6WWR - chains A and K of the 3 polymer chains in the assembly; structure by electron microscopy, 2.70 A resolution.

[Chain A]
Name: Tubulin alpha-1B chain
From: Sus scrofa
UniProt: Q2XVP4 (TBA1B_PIG); residue numbers follow UniProt; this construct covers 1-451
Chain sequence (451 residues; numbered 1 to 451; the number before each row is that of its first residue):
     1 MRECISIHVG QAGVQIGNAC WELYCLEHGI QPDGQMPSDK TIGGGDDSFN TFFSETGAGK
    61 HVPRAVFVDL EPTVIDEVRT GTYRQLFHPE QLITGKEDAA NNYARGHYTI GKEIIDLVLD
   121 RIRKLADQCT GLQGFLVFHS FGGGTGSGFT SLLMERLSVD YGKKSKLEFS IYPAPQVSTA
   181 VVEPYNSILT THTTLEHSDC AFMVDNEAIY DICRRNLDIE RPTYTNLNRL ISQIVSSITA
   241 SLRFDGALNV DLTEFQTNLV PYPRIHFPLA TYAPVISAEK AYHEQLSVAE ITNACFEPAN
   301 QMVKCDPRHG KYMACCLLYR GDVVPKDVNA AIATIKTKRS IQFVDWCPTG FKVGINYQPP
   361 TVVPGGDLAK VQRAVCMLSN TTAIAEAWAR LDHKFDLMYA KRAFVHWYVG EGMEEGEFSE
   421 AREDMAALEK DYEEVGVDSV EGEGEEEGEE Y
Disordered / not traced: 442-451
Small-molecule neighbours: GTP (guanosine-5'-triphosphate): Gly-10, Gln-11, Ala-12, Gln-15, Asp-69, Asp-98, Ala-99, Ala-100, Asn-101, Ser-140, Gly-142, Gly-143, Gly-144, Thr-145, Gly-146, Ile-171, Thr-179, Glu-183, Asn-206, Tyr-224, Leu-227, Asn-228, Ile-231
Curated features (UniProtKB/Swiss-Prot):
  - motif: Met-1 to Cys-4 (MREC motif)
  - active site: Glu-254
  - binding site (GTP): Gly-10, Gln-11, Ala-12, Gln-15, Glu-71, Ala-99, Ser-140, Gly-143, Gly-144, Thr-145, Gly-146, Thr-179, Glu-183, Asn-206, Tyr-224, Asn-228, Leu-252
  - binding site (Mg(2+)): Glu-71
  - site: Tyr-451 (Involved in polymerization)
  - modified residue: Lys-40 (N6,N6,N6-trimethyllysine), Ser-48 (Phosphoserine), Ser-232 (Phosphoserine), Tyr-282 (3'-nitrotyrosine), Arg-339 (Omega-N-methylarginine), Ser-439 (Phosphoserine), Glu-443 (5-glutamyl polyglutamate), Glu-445 (5-glutamyl polyglutamate), Tyr-451 (3'-nitrotyrosine)
  - cross-link (Glycyl lysine isopeptide (Lys-Gly)): Lys-326 (interchain with G-Cter in ubiquitin), Lys-370 (interchain with G-Cter in ubiquitin)

[Chain K]
Name: Kinesin-like protein KIF14
From: Mus musculus
UniProt: L0N7N1 (KIF14_MOUSE); numbering as in UniProt (aligned over 391-743)
Chain sequence (358 residues; row label = number of the first residue in the row):
   386 GPLGSNSQVT VAVRVRPFSK REKTEKASQV VFTNGEEITV EHPDMKQVYS FIYDVSFWSF
   446 DECHPGYASQ TTVYETLAAP LLDRAFEGYN TCLFAYGQTG SGKSYTMMGL NEEPGIIPRF
   506 CEDLFAQIAK KQTSEVSYHL EMSFFEVYNE KIHDLLVCKG ENGQRKQPLR AREHPVSGPY
   566 VEGLSMNVVS SYSDIQSWLE LGNKQRATAA TGMNDKSSRS HSVFTLVMTQ TKTEVVEGEE
   626 HDHRITSRIN LVDLAGSERC STAHSSGQRL KEGVSINKSL LTLGKVISAL SEQANGKRVF
   686 IPYRESTLTW LLKESLGGNS KTAMIATVSP AASNIEETLS TLRYATQARL IVNIAKVN
Disordered / not traced: 386-390, 736-743
Differences from the reference sequence: expression tag (386-390)
Small-molecule neighbours: ADP (adenosine-5'-diphosphate): Arg-399, Arg-401, Pro-402, Ser-444, Gln-483, Thr-484, Gly-485, Ser-486, Gly-487, Lys-488, Ser-489, Tyr-490
Curated features (UniProtKB/Swiss-Prot):
  - binding site (ATP): Gly-482 to Ser-489
Reported in the primary citation:
  - contacts within the chain: Arg-604/Glu-643

[How chain A and chain K interact]
Contacting residue pairs - 26 pairs, chain A then chain K:
  Tyr-108(A) / Cys-645(K)
  Tyr-108(A) / Ser-646(K)  hydrogen bond
  Tyr-108(A) / His-649(K)
  Tyr-108(A) / Ser-650(K)  hydrogen bond (side chain-backbone)
  Tyr-108(A) / Leu-655(K)  hydrophobic
  Arg-402(A) / Leu-666(K)
  Arg-402(A) / Gln-732(K)
  Val-405(A) / Leu-666(K)  hydrophobic
  Val-409(A) / Val-659(K)
  Val-409(A) / Asn-662(K)
  Val-409(A) / Lys-663(K)
  Gly-410(A) / Val-659(K)
  Gly-412(A) / Cys-645(K)
  Met-413(A) / Asn-662(K)
  Glu-414(A) / Ser-642(K)  hydrogen bond
  Glu-414(A) / Arg-644(K)  salt bridge
  Glu-414(A) / Ser-725(K)  hydrogen bond
  Glu-415(A) / Leu-666(K)
  Glu-415(A) / Tyr-729(K)
  Glu-417(A) / Arg-644(K)
  Glu-417(A) / Ser-646(K)  hydrogen bond
  Ser-419(A) / Arg-728(K)
  Glu-420(A) / Arg-644(K)  salt bridge
  Glu-423(A) / Tyr-434(K)
  Glu-423(A) / Arg-728(K)
  Ala-427(A) / Gln-432(K)
Also at the interface, not in a pair above, chain A (18 interface residues in all): Lys-401, His-406, Gly-416, Asp-424
Also at the interface, not in a pair above, chain K (21 interface residues in all): Ala-648, Ser-651, Lys-670, Glu-721

[Summary]
18 residues of chain A and 21 residues of chain K are in contact, with 5 hydrogen bonds and 2 salt bridges.
Polar contacts include Glu-414(A)/Arg-644(K), Glu-420(A)/Arg-644(K) and Tyr-108(A)/Ser-646(K). Bound to chain
A: GTP. Ligands of chain K: ADP. The paper reports contacts within the chain involving Arg-604(K) and
Glu-643(K).
Here chain A is Tubulin alpha-1B chain (Sus scrofa) and chain K is Kinesin-like protein KIF14 (Mus musculus).
Entry 6WWR (Kif14[391-743] - ADP-AlFx open state class in complex with a microtubule) was determined by
electron microscopy (same publication as 6WWE, 6WWF, 6WWG, 6WWH, 6WWI, 6WWJ and 13 further entries).
